Entry 8OLB (electron microscopy, 3.40 A resolution); this record covers chains d and C of the 28 polymer chains in the assembly.

# Chain d
Molecule: Outer capsid glycoprotein VP7
UniProt: A0A060IEQ1 (A0A060IEQ1_9VIRU); residues 1-326 here = UniProt positions 1-326
Amino-acid sequence (326 residues; numbered 1 to 326; the number before each row is that of its first residue):
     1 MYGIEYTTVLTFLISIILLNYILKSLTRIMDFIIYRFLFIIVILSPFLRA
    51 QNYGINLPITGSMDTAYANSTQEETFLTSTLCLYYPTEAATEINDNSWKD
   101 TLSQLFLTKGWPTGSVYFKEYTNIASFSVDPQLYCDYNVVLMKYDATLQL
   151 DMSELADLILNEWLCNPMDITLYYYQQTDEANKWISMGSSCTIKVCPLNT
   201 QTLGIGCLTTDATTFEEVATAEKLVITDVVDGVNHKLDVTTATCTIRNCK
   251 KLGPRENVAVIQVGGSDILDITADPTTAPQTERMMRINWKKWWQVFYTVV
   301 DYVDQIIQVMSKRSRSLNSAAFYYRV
Unresolved in the structure: 1-56, 315-326
Disulfides: C82-C135, C165-C249, C191-C244, C196-C207
Ion coordination: Ca2+ site 1: G206, T214, E216 (shared with 1 residue of chain e); Ca2+ site 2: D228, V229, D231 (shared with 1 residue of chain e); Ca2+ site 3: D301 (shared with 4 residues of chain c)

# Chain C
Molecule: Intermediate capsid protein VP6
UniProt: A2T3S6 (A2T3S6_9VIRU); residues 1-397 here = UniProt positions 1-397
Amino-acid sequence (397 residues; each row starts with the number of its first residue):
     1 MDVLYSLSKTLKDARDKIVEGTLYSNVSDLIQQFNQMIITMNGNEFQTGG
    51 IGNLPIRNWNFNFGLLGTTLLNLDANYVETARNTIDYFVDFVDNVCMDEM
   101 VRESQRNGIAPQSDSLRKLSAIKFKRINFDNSSEYIENWNLQNRRQRTGF
   151 TFHKPNIFPYSASFTLNRSQPAHDNLMGTMWLNAGSEIQVAGFDYSCAIN
   201 APANIQQFEHIVPLRRVLTTATITLLPDAERFSFPRVINSADGATTWFFN
   251 PVILRPNNVEVEFLLNGQIINTYQARFGTIVARNFDTIRLSFQLMRPPNM
   301 TPAVAVLFPNAQPFEHHATVGLTLRIESAVCESVLADASETLLANVTSVR
   351 QEYAIPVGPVFPPGMNWTDLITNYSPSREDNLQRVFTVASIRSMLIK
Ion coordination: Zn2+: H153 (shared with 1 residue of chain D; 1 residue of chain E)

# Interface between chain d and chain C
Residue-residue contacts (21):
  M63(d) with R255(C)
  D64(d) with R255(C)
  T65(d) with R255(C), hydrogen bond (backbone-side chain)
  A66(d) with R255(C)
  Y67(d) with R255(C); M295(C), hydrophobic
  A68(d) with P298(C); N299(C)
  N69(d) with N299(C), hydrogen bond (backbone-side chain)
  S70(d) with P298(C); N299(C)
  T71(d) with N299(C), hydrogen bond (backbone-side chain)
  E282(d) with P302(C); V306(C)
  Q305(d) with N310(C)
  Q308(d) with M300(C); P302(C); A305(C)
  V309(d) with P302(C)
  M310(d) with P302(C)
  S311(d) with P302(C)
Other interface residues (no listed pair), chain d (16 interface residues in all): Q72
Other interface residues (no listed pair), chain C (14 interface residues in all): L254, R296, P297, T301, A303

# Overview
16 residues of chain d and 14 residues of chain C are in contact; the contacts include 3 hydrogen bonds. Polar
contacts include T65(d)-R255(C), N69(d)-N299(C) and T71(d)-N299(C). G206(d), T214(d) and E216(d) coordinate
Ca2+ site 1. D228(d), V229(d) and D231(d) form the Ca2+ site 2.
Here chain d is Outer capsid glycoprotein VP7 and chain C is Intermediate capsid protein VP6. Entry 8OLB (SA11
Rotavirus Non-tripsinized Triple Layered Particle) was determined by electron microscopy (same publication as
8OLC, 8OLE and 8QTZ).
